Entry 4PRH (X-ray diffraction, 2.50 A resolution); this record covers chains D and E of the 5 polymer chains in the assembly.

Chain D:
Molecule: TK3 TCR alpha chain
Organism: Homo sapiens
Amino-acid sequence (208 residues; each row starts with the number of its first residue; note: 17 numbers in that range are skipped by the numbering (no residue carries them; nothing is unmodelled there); numbers below 1 keep their minus sign (His-1 is residue -1)):
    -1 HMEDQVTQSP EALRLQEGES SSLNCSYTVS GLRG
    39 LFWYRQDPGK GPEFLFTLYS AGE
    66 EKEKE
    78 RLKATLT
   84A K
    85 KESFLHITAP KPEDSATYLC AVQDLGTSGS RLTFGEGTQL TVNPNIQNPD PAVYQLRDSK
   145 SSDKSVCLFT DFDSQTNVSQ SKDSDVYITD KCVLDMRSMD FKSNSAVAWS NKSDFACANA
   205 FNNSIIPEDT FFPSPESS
Not modelled in the structure: -1 to 0, 219-222
Disulfides: Cys23-Cys104

Chain E:
Molecule: TK3 TCR beta chain
Organism: Homo sapiens
Amino-acid sequence (243 residues; row label = number of the first residue in the row; note: 13 numbers in that range are skipped by the numbering (no residue carries them; nothing is unmodelled there); numbers below 1 keep their minus sign (His-1 is residue -1)):
    -1 HMDSGVTQTP KHLITATGQR VTLRCSPRSG DLS
    39 VYWYQQSLDQ GLQFLIQYYN GEE
    66 RAKGNIL
    74 ERFSAQQF
    83 PDLHSELNLS SLELGDSALY FCASSARSGE LFFGEGSRLT VLEDLKNVFP PEVAVFEPSE
   143 AEISHTQKAT LVCLATGFYP DHVELSWWVN GKEVHSGVCT DPQPLKEQPA LNDSRYALSS
   203 RLRVSATFWQ NPRNHFRCQV QFYGLSENDE WTQDRAKPVT QIVSAEAWGR AD
Not modelled in the structure: -1 to 1
Disulfides: Cys23-Cys104, Cys155-Cys220

How chain D and chain E interact:
Contacting residue pairs - 81 pairs, chain D then chain E:
  Arg31(D) - Arg109(E)
  Arg31(D) - Gly111(E)
  Phe40(D) - Glu112(E)
  Tyr42(D) - Leu113(E)  hydrogen bond (side chain-backbone)
  Gln44(D) - Gln44(E)  hydrogen bond
  Gln44(D) - Phe103(E)
  Lys48(D) - Phe103(E)
  Gly49(D) - Phe103(E)
  Gly49(D) - Gly116(E)
  Gly49(D) - Glu117(E)
  Pro50(D) - Phe115(E)
  Phe52(D) - Glu112(E)
  Tyr57(D) - Ser110(E)  hydrogen bond (side chain-backbone)
  Gln107(D) - Gly111(E)  hydrogen bond (side chain-backbone)
  Gly113(D) - Tyr40(E)
  Ser114(D) - Tyr40(E)  hydrogen bond (backbone-side chain)
  Ser114(D) - Gly111(E)
  Ser114(D) - Leu113(E)
  Arg115(D) - Tyr40(E)
  Arg115(D) - Tyr42(E)
  Leu116(D) - Tyr42(E)  hydrogen bond (backbone-side chain)
  Leu116(D) - Leu113(E)  hydrophobic
  Phe118(D) - Tyr42(E)  hydrophobic
  Phe118(D) - Leu50(E)  hydrophobic
  Phe118(D) - Phe115(E)  hydrophobic
  Asp134(D) - His147(E)  salt bridge
  Tyr138(D) - Ser141(E)
  Tyr138(D) - Ala143(E)
  Tyr138(D) - Glu144(E)
  Tyr138(D) - His147(E)
  Tyr138(D) - Thr148(E)
  Gln139(D) - Ser141(E)
  Leu140(D) - Phe138(E)
  Leu140(D) - Glu139(E)
  Leu140(D) - Thr152(E)
  Leu140(D) - Val154(E)  hydrophobic
  Arg141(D) - Phe138(E)
  Arg141(D) - Glu139(E)  hydrogen bond (backbone-backbone)
  Asp142(D) - Ala136(E)
  Asp142(D) - Val137(E)
  Asp142(D) - Phe138(E)
  Ser143(D) - Val137(E)  hydrogen bond (backbone-backbone)
  Ser143(D) - Glu139(E)
  Ser143(D) - Glu248(E)
  Ser143(D) - Ala249(E)
  Lys148(D) - Phe138(E)
  Ser149(D) - Phe138(E)
  Val150(D) - Phe138(E)  hydrophobic
  Val150(D) - Leu156(E)  hydrophobic
  Leu152(D) - Thr152(E)
  Thr154(D) - Arg205(E)
  Asp155(D) - Arg205(E)  salt bridge
  Gln164(D) - Leu187(E)
  Ser168(D) - Glu189(E)
  Tyr171(D) - Leu187(E)  hydrophobic
  Tyr171(D) - Glu189(E)
  Thr173(D) - Asp183(E)
  Thr173(D) - Ser201(E)
  Thr173(D) - Arg203(E)  hydrogen bond
  Cys176(D) - Cys181(E)  disulfide
  Cys176(D) - Arg203(E)  hydrogen bond
  Val177(D) - Cys181(E)  hydrogen bond (backbone-side chain)
  Leu178(D) - Gly179(E)
  Leu178(D) - Val180(E)
  Leu178(D) - Cys181(E)
  Leu178(D) - Arg205(E)
  Asp179(D) - Ser178(E)
  Asp179(D) - Gly179(E)  hydrogen bond (backbone-backbone)
  Met180(D) - Lys150(E)
  Met180(D) - Arg205(E)
  Met180(D) - Val206(E)  hydrophobic
  Met183(D) - Ser207(E)
  Phe185(D) - Lys150(E)
  Phe185(D) - Arg205(E)
  Ser187(D) - Arg205(E)  hydrogen bond
  Ser189(D) - Arg203(E)
  Val191(D) - Val154(E)  hydrophobic
  Val191(D) - Arg203(E)
  Trp193(D) - Leu156(E)
  Trp193(D) - Ala199(E)  hydrophobic
  Pro217(D) - Ala143(E)  hydrophobic
Interface residues without a listed pair, chain D (53 interface residues in all): Gly47, Thr55, Leu103, Ser112, Glu120, Ile172, Asp174, Ala190, Phe215
Interface residues without a listed pair, chain E (53 interface residues in all): Asp47, Gln48, Gly49, Phe52, Gln55, Ala67, Leu101, Ser107, Pro140, Thr158, Thr182, Pro191
Disulfides between the chains: Cys176(D)-Cys181(E)

In short:
Chain D and chain E each contribute 53 residues to their interface; the contacts include 1 disulfide bond, 13
hydrogen bonds and 2 salt bridges. Polar contacts include Asp134(D)-His147(E), Asp155(D)-Arg205(E) and
Tyr42(D)-Leu113(E).
Chain D is TK3 TCR alpha chain and chain E is TK3 TCR beta chain, both from Homo sapiens; the structure,
Crystal structure of TK3 TCR-HLA-B*35:08-HPVG-D5 complex, was determined by X-ray diffraction together with
4PR5, 4PRA, 4PRB, 4PRD, 4PRE, 4PRI, 4PRN and 4PRP from the same study.
